PDB entry 5M7L | X-ray diffraction, 3.60 A resolution | chains C and D of the 4 polymer chains in the assembly

[Chain C]
Name: Reaction center protein M chain
From: Blastochloris viridis
UniProt: P06010 (RCEM_BLAVI); residues 0-323 here correspond to UniProt positions 1-324 (UniProt number = residue number + 1)
Sequence (324 residues; each row starts with the number of its first residue; numbering starts at 0):
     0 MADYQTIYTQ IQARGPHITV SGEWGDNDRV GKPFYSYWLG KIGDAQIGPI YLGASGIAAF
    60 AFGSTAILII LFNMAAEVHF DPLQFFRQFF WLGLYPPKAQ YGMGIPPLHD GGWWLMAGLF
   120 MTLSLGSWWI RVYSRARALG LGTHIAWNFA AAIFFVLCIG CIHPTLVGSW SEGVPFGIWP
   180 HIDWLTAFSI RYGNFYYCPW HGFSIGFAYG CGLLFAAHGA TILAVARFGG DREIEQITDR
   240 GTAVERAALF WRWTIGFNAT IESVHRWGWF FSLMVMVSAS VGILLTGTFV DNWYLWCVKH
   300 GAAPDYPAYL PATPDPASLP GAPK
Disordered / not traced: 0
Ion coordination: Fe2+: His-217, Glu-232, His-264 (shared with 2 residues of chain B)
Residues lining bound ligands:
  - bacteriochlorophyll a (BCL), molecule 1: Gly-62, Ala-65, Ile-66, Ile-69, Met-120, Ser-123, Leu-124, Phe-148, Ala-151, Ile-152, Phe-154, Val-155, Ile-158, Trp-183, Leu-184, Thr-185, Phe-187, Ser-188, Phe-194, Tyr-195, Cys-197, His-200, Ser-203, Ile-204, Ala-207, Tyr-208, Val-274, Met-275, Ala-278, Gly-281, Ile-282
  - bacteriochlorophyll a (BCL), molecule 2: Met-120, Phe-154, Val-155, Ile-158, Val-173, Ile-177, Trp-178, His-180, Ile-181, Trp-183, Leu-184
  - bacteriochlorophyll a (BCL), molecule 3: Leu-184, Tyr-195, Tyr-208
  - bacteriochlorophyll a (BCL), molecule 4: Tyr-195, Gly-201, Ile-204, Gly-205, Tyr-208, Gly-209, Leu-212, Phe-270
  - bacteriopheophytin b (BPB), molecule 1: Ala-58, Phe-59, Gly-62, Ser-63, Ile-66, Leu-67, Leu-70, Ser-123, Leu-124, Trp-127, Val-131, Ile-144, Asn-147, Phe-148, Ala-151, Ser-271, Val-274, Met-275
  - bacteriopheophytin b (BPB), molecule 2: Tyr-208, Gly-211, Leu-212, Ala-215, Ala-216, Trp-250, Thr-253, Ile-254
  - diacyl glycerol (DGA): Phe-88, Phe-89, Ile-177
  - MPG ([(Z)-octadec-9-enyl] (2R)-2,3-bis(oxidanyl)propanoate), molecule 1: Ala-1, Asp-2, Thr-5, Ile-6, Leu-222, Arg-226
  - MPG, molecule 2: Gly-30, Lys-31, Ile-46, Gly-47, Ile-49
  - menaquinone-7 (MQ7): Leu-212, Leu-213, Ala-216, His-217, Thr-220, Val-243, Ala-246, Ala-247, Trp-250, Ile-254, Phe-256, Asn-257, Ala-258, Thr-259, Ile-260, Val-263, Trp-266, Phe-270
  - 15-cis-1,2-dihydroneurosporene (NS5): Ile-66, Leu-70, Met-73, Phe-88, Trp-113, Leu-114, Gly-117, Leu-118, Met-120, Thr-121, Val-155, Ile-158, Gly-159, Cys-160, Trp-169, Val-173, Pro-174, Phe-175, Gly-176, Ile-177, His-180
  - octaprenyl pyrophosphate (OTP; (2E,6E,10E,14E,18E,22E,26E)-3,7,11,15,19,23,27,31-octamethyldotriaconta-2,6,10,14,18,22,26,30-octaenyl trihydrogen diphosphate): Tyr-195, Pro-198, Gly-201, Phe-202, Gly-205, Phe-206, Phe-256, Trp-266, Phe-270, Trp-295, Cys-296, His-299, Ala-301
Curated features (UniProtKB/Swiss-Prot):
  - binding site ((7R,8Z)-bacteriochlorophyll b): His-180, His-200
  - binding site (Fe cation): His-217, Glu-232, His-264
  - binding site (a ubiquinone): Trp-250

[Chain D]
Name: Reaction center protein H chain
From: Blastochloris viridis
UniProt: P06008 (RCEH_BLAVI); residues 2-258 here = UniProt positions 2-258
Sequence (258 residues; row label = number of the first residue in the row):
     1 MYHGALAQHL DIAQLVWYAQ WLVIWTVVLL YLRREDRREG YPLVEPLGLV KLAPEDGQVY
    61 ELPYPKTFVL PHGGTVTVPR RRPETRELKL AQTDGFEGAP LQPTGNPLVD AVGPASYAER
   121 AEVVDATVDG KAKIVPLRVA TDFSIAEGDV DPRGLPVVAA DGVEAGTVTD LWVDRSEHYF
   181 RYLELSVAGS ARTALIPLGF CDVKKDKIVV TSILSEQFAN VPRLQSRDQI TLREEDKVSA
   241 YYAGGLLYAT PERAESLL
Disordered / not traced: 46-60
Modified residues: Met-1 (N-formylmethionine; FME)
Residues lining bound ligands: octaprenyl pyrophosphate (OTP; (2E,6E,10E,14E,18E,22E,26E)-3,7,11,15,19,23,27,31-octamethyldotriaconta-2,6,10,14,18,22,26,30-octaenyl trihydrogen diphosphate): Gln-14, Trp-17, Tyr-18, Trp-21, Trp-25, Val-28, Leu-29, Arg-37

[Interface between chain C and chain D]
Contacting residue pairs (104; chain C residue first):
  Ala-1(C) / Gly-199(D)
  Asp-2(C) / Gly-199(D)
  Tyr-3(C) / Asp-202(D)
  Gln-4(C) / Tyr-179(D)  hydrogen bond
  Gln-4(C) / Leu-198(D)
  Thr-8(C) / Tyr-179(D)
  Gln-9(C) / Asp-149(D)
  Gln-9(C) / Leu-198(D)
  Gln-9(C) / Cys-201(D)  hydrogen bond (side chain-backbone)
  Gln-9(C) / Asp-202(D)
  Gln-9(C) / Val-203(D)  hydrogen bond (side chain-backbone)
  Ile-10(C) / Pro-152(D)  hydrophobic
  Ile-10(C) / Phe-180(D)  hydrophobic
  Ile-10(C) / Leu-198(D)  hydrophobic
  Ile-10(C) / Val-203(D)  hydrophobic
  Gln-11(C) / Ser-144(D)
  Gln-11(C) / Ile-145(D)
  Gln-11(C) / Ala-146(D)  hydrogen bond (backbone-backbone)
  Gln-11(C) / Phe-180(D)
  Ala-12(C) / Ser-144(D)
  Ala-12(C) / His-178(D)
  Ala-12(C) / Tyr-179(D)
  Ala-12(C) / Phe-180(D)  hydrophobic
  Arg-13(C) / Asp-142(D)
  Arg-13(C) / Phe-143(D)
  Arg-13(C) / Ser-144(D)  hydrogen bond (backbone-backbone)
  Arg-13(C) / Ala-146(D)
  Gly-14(C) / Asp-142(D)
  Gly-14(C) / His-178(D)
  Pro-15(C) / Asp-142(D)
  Pro-15(C) / His-178(D)
  Val-19(C) / Val-128(D)  hydrophobic
  Tyr-36(C) / Gly-148(D)
  Tyr-36(C) / Asp-149(D)
  Asp-43(C) / Glu-177(D)
  Pro-198(C) / Trp-17(D)
  Trp-199(C) / Ala-13(D)
  Trp-199(C) / Val-16(D)  hydrophobic
  Trp-199(C) / Trp-17(D)
  Trp-199(C) / Gln-20(D)  hydrogen bond
  Phe-202(C) / Gln-20(D)
  Phe-202(C) / Trp-21(D)
  Phe-202(C) / Ile-24(D)  hydrophobic
  Phe-206(C) / Ile-24(D)  hydrophobic
  Arg-226(C) / Pro-197(D)
  Arg-226(C) / Gly-199(D)  hydrogen bond (side chain-backbone)
  Arg-226(C) / Phe-200(D)
  Arg-226(C) / Ser-239(D)  hydrogen bond (backbone-side chain)
  Phe-227(C) / Ala-243(D)  hydrophobic
  Asp-230(C) / Arg-181(D)  salt bridge
  Arg-231(C) / Asp-125(D)  salt bridge
  Arg-231(C) / Lys-133(D)
  Arg-231(C) / Arg-181(D)
  Ile-236(C) / Glu-39(D)
  Ile-236(C) / Phe-68(D)  hydrophobic
  Thr-237(C) / Phe-68(D)
  Thr-237(C) / Val-76(D)
  Thr-237(C) / Arg-120(D)
  Asp-238(C) / Arg-120(D)
  Asp-238(C) / Leu-232(D)
  Arg-239(C) / Glu-39(D)  salt bridge
  Arg-239(C) / Ala-118(D)
  Arg-239(C) / Arg-120(D)
  Gly-240(C) / Ala-118(D)
  Gly-240(C) / Asp-236(D)
  Thr-241(C) / Ser-116(D)  hydrogen bond (side chain-backbone)
  Thr-241(C) / Ala-118(D)
  Thr-241(C) / Asp-236(D)  hydrogen bond (backbone-side chain)
  Glu-244(C) / Tyr-117(D)
  Glu-244(C) / Ala-118(D)
  Arg-245(C) / Pro-114(D)  hydrogen bond (side chain-backbone)
  Arg-245(C) / Ser-116(D)  hydrogen bond (side chain-backbone)
  Arg-245(C) / Ala-240(D)
  Arg-251(C) / Tyr-41(D)
  Asn-257(C) / Asp-36(D)
  Ala-258(C) / Asp-36(D)
  Thr-259(C) / Glu-35(D)
  Thr-259(C) / Asp-36(D)
  Thr-259(C) / Arg-38(D)
  Thr-259(C) / Glu-39(D)
  Glu-261(C) / Lys-66(D)  salt bridge
  Ser-262(C) / Glu-35(D)
  Ser-262(C) / Asp-36(D)  hydrogen bond
  Arg-265(C) / Tyr-31(D)  hydrogen bond
  Arg-265(C) / Leu-32(D)
  Trp-266(C) / Val-28(D)  hydrophobic
  Trp-266(C) / Leu-32(D)  hydrophobic
  Trp-266(C) / Asp-36(D)  hydrogen bond
  Phe-269(C) / Val-27(D)  hydrophobic
  Phe-269(C) / Leu-32(D)  hydrophobic
  Ser-277(C) / Gln-20(D)  hydrogen bond
  Leu-284(C) / Ala-13(D)  hydrophobic
  Thr-287(C) / His-3(D)
  Phe-288(C) / His-3(D)
  Phe-288(C) / Gly-4(D)
  Phe-288(C) / Ile-12(D)  hydrophobic
  Val-289(C) / Ala-13(D)  hydrophobic
  Trp-295(C) / Asp-11(D)  hydrogen bond
  Trp-295(C) / Ala-13(D)
  Trp-295(C) / Gln-14(D)
  Lys-298(C) / His-9(D)  hydrogen bond (side chain-backbone)
  Lys-298(C) / Asp-11(D)  salt bridge
  His-299(C) / Asp-11(D)  salt bridge
  His-299(C) / Gln-14(D)
Other interface residues (no listed pair), chain C (54 interface residues in all): Ile-17, Glu-234, Gln-235, Met-273, Val-280, Trp-292
Other interface residues (no listed pair), chain D (67 interface residues in all): Arg-33, Gly-40, Leu-70, Ala-115, Ile-134, Glu-147, Val-150, Val-173, Asp-174, Ser-176

[Summary]
Chain C and chain D form an interface of 54 and 67 residues respectively, with 18 hydrogen bonds and 6 salt
bridges. Polar contacts include Asp-230(C)/Arg-181(D), Arg-231(C)/Asp-125(D) and Arg-239(C)/Glu-39(D).
Octaprenyl pyrophosphate is bound between chain C and chain D.
Chain C is Reaction center protein M chain and chain D is Reaction center protein H chain, both from
Blastochloris viridis; the structure, Blastochloris viridis photosynthetic reaction center synchrotron
structure, was determined by X-ray diffraction, deposited together with 5M7J and 5M7K.
